6T1A - chain BBB; structure by X-ray diffraction, 1.85 A resolution.

# Chain BBB
Protein: Type-1Aa cytolytic delta-endotoxin
Source organism: Bacillus thuringiensis subsp. israelensis
UniProt: P0A382 (CT1AA_BACTI); numbering as in UniProt (aligned over 1-249)
Sequence (249 residues; each row starts with the number of its first residue):
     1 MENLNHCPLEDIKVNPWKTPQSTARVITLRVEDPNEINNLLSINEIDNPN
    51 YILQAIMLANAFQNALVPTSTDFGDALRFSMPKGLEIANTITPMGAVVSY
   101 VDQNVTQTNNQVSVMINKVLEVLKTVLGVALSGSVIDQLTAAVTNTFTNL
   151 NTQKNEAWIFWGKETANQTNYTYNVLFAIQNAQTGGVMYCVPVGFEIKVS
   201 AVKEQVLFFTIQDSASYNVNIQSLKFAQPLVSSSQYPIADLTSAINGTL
Not modelled in the structure: 1-6
Cystine bridges: Cys7 forms a disulfide with the same residue of a neighbouring copy of this chain
Ion coordination: Ca2+: Glu32, Glu45, Ser134
From the paper describing this entry:
  - conformationally variable residues (side-chain flip): Cys7, Glu32, Glu45, Gln138
  - mutagenesis - D11N, E32Q, E45Q, Y171F, C190V: unchanged stability
  - mutagenesis - C7S, Q168E: decreased stability
  - mutagenesis - Q168E: abolished binding to membrane

# Summary
The Ca2+ site is built by Glu32, Glu45 and Ser134. From the paper: C7S and Q168E reduce stability;
conformational variability at Cys7, Glu32 and Glu45 among others; 7 substitutions were tested in all.
Chain BBB is Type-1Aa cytolytic delta-endotoxin (Bacillus thuringiensis subsp. israelensis); the structure,
Structure of mosquitocidal Cyt1Aa protoxin obtained by Serial Femtosecond Crystallography on in vivo grown
crystals at ..., was determined by X-ray diffraction (same publication as 6T19 and 6T1C).
